PDB entry 2I6O | X-ray diffraction, 1.90 A resolution | chains A and B

Chain A:
Molecule: Sulfolobus solfataricus protein tyrosine phosphatase
Source organism: Sulfolobus solfataricus
Notes: EC 3.1.3.48
UniProt: Q97VZ7 (Q97VZ7_SULSO); residue numbers follow UniProt; this construct covers 1-161
Sequence (161 residues; each row starts with the number of its first residue):
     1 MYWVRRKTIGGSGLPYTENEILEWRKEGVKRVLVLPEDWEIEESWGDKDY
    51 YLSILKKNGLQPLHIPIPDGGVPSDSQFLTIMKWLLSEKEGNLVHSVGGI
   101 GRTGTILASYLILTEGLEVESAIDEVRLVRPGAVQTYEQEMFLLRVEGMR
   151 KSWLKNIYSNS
Disordered / not traced: 159-161
Differences from the reference sequence: engineered mutation S96 (Cys in Q97VZ7)

Chain B:
Molecule: Nk(ptr)gn
Sequence (5 residues; row label = number of the first residue in the row):
   171 NKYGN
Modified residues: Y173 (o-phosphotyrosine; PTR)
Metal / ion sites: Ca2+: N171 (together with imidazole)

Interface between chain A and chain B:
Pairs across the interface (11):
  D69(A) with N171(B), hydrogen bond (side chain-backbone); Y173(B)
  S96(A) with Y173(B)
  V97(A) with Y173(B)
  G98(A) with Y173(B)
  G99(A) with Y173(B)
  I100(A) with Y173(B)
  G101(A) with Y173(B)
  R102(A) with Y173(B)
  Q135(A) with N171(B), hydrogen bond (side chain-backbone); Y173(B)
Other interface residues (no listed pair), chain A (10 interface residues in all): G70
Other interface residues (no listed pair), chain B (3 interface residues in all): K172

In short:
10 residues of chain A face 3 of chain B across their interface, with 2 hydrogen bonds. Polar pairs include
D69(A)-N171(B) and Q135(A)-N171(B).
Chain A is Sulfolobus solfataricus protein tyrosine phosphatase (Sulfolobus solfataricus) and chain B is
Nk(ptr)gn; the structure, Crystal structure of the complex of the archaeal sulfolobus PTP-fold phosphatase
with phosphopeptides N-G-(p)Y-K-N, was determined by X-ray diffraction, deposited together with 2DXP, 2I6I,
2I6J, 2I6M and 2I6P.
